6XRT - chains G and H of the 8 polymer chains in the assembly; structure by electron microscopy, 3.90 A resolution.

# Chain G
Protein: Envelope glycoprotein gp160
Organism: Human immunodeficiency virus 1
UniProt: Q2N0S6 (Q2N0S6_9HIV1); the construct lacks a stretch of the UniProt sequence and is renumbered around it, so the offset changes along the chain: 31-141 = UniProt 30-140; 150-185 = UniProt 141-176; 189-309 = UniProt 188-308; 312-321 = UniProt 309-318; 2 more segments
Amino-acid sequence (476 residues; row label = number of the first residue in the row; note: 14 numbers in that range are skipped by the numbering (no residue carries them; nothing is unmodelled there); a row labelled like 185A-185K holds insertion residues (185A, then the next letters in order)):
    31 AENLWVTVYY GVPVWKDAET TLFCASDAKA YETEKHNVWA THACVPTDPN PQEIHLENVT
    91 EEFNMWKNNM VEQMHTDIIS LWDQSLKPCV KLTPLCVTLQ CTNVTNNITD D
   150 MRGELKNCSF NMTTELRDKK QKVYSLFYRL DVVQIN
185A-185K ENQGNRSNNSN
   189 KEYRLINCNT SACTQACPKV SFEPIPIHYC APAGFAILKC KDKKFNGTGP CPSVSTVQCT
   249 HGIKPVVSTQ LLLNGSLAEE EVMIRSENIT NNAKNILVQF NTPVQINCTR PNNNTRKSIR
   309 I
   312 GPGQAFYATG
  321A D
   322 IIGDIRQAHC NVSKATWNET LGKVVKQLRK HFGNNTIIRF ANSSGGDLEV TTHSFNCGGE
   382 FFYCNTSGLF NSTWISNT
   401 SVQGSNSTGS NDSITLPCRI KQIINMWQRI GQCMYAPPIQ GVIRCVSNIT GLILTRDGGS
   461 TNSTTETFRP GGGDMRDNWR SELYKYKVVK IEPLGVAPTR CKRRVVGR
Unresolved in the structure: 31, 60-64, 185A-185K, 401-411, 507-508
Differences from the reference sequence: conflict Cys201 (Ile200 in Q2N0S6), Asn332 (Thr330 in Q2N0S6), Cys433 (Ala430 in Q2N0S6), Cys501 (Ala498 in Q2N0S6)
Disulfides: Cys54-Cys74, Cys119-Cys205, Cys126-Cys196, Cys131-Cys157, Cys201-Cys433, Cys218-Cys247, Cys228-Cys239, Cys296-Cys331, Cys378-Cys445, Cys385-Cys418
Covalent attachments: N-acetylglucosamine (NAG) linked to Asn88, Asn133, Asn156, Asn197, Asn234, Asn262, Asn276, Asn295, Asn301, Asn332, Asn339, Asn355, Asn363, Asn386, Asn392, Asn448; glycan linked to Asn160
What the authors report for this chain:
  - post-translational modification sites: Asn160
  - mutagenesis - R166G (>100-fold), R166K (5-fold), R166S (>100-fold), R166T (>100-fold): decreased binding to mature rhesus bNAb mAbs

# Chain H
Protein: VRC01.23 Heavy Chain
Organism: Macaca mulatta
Amino-acid sequence (133 residues; row label = number of the first residue in the row; a row labelled like 35A-35B holds insertion residues (35A, then the next letters in order)):
     1 QVQLRESGPG LVKPSETLVL TCAVSGGGDS FGFHY
35A-35B WN
    36 WIRQPPGKGL EWIGHIG
   52A G
    53 SSGSTDFNPS LKSRVTISMD SSRNQFSLRL
82A-82C KSV
    83 TAADTAVYFC ARKGEDFY
100A-100N EDDYGQYFTAGWFF
   101 DLWGPGTPII ISS
Modified residues: Tyr100D (O-sulfo-L-tyrosine; TYS)
Disulfides: Cys22-Cys92

# Chain G / chain H interface
Contacting residue pairs - 12 pairs, chain G then chain H:
  Asn160(G) with Phe33(H)
  Thr162(G) with Glu100A(H), hydrogen bond
  Arg166(G) with Phe99(H); Tyr100(H); Glu100A(H), hydrogen bond (side chain-backbone); Asp100B(H); Asp100C(H), salt bridge
  Asp167(G) with Phe99(H)
  Lys169(G) with Phe99(H); Glu100A(H), salt bridge; Gln100F(H)
  Lys171(G) with Asp29(H), salt bridge
Interface residues without a listed pair, chain G (8 interface residues in all): Val127, Gln170
Interface features reported in the paper:
  - residue pairs: Lys171(G)-Asp29(H) (salt bridge)
  - epitope / paratope residues, chain G: Asn160(G), Lys171(G)
  - epitope / paratope residues, chain H: Asp29(H)

# Overview
The chain G/chain H interface involves 8 residues from each chain; the contacts include 2 hydrogen bonds and 3
salt bridges. Among the polar pairs are Arg166(G)-Asp100C(H), Lys169(G)-Glu100A(H) and Lys171(G)-Asp29(H). The
paper describes a salt bridge between Lys171(G) and Asp29(H). From the paper: R166G, R166K and R166S of chain
G, among others, reduce binding to mature rhesus bNAb mAbs; epitope/paratope residues Asn160(G), Lys171(G) and
Asp29(H).
Chain G is Envelope glycoprotein gp160 (Human immunodeficiency virus 1) and chain H is VRC01.23 Heavy Chain
(Macaca mulatta); the structure, Cryo-EM structure of SHIV-elicited RHA1.V2.01 in complex with HIV-1 Env BG505
DS-SOSIP.664, was determined by electron microscopy together with 6XCJ from the same study.
